4TTA - chains A and F of the 6 polymer chains in the assembly; structure by X-ray diffraction, 2.00 A resolution.

[Chain A (and F)]
Molecule: Purine nucleoside phosphorylase DeoD-type
Source organism: Escherichia coli
Notes: EC 2.4.2.1; chain F of this document is another copy of the same molecule, construct and numbering; everything in this record applies to it too
Reference sequence: U0SVH6 (U0SVH6_ECOLX); residues 1-237 here correspond to UniProt positions 2-238 (UniProt number = residue number + 1)
Sequence (237 residues; each row starts with the number of its first residue):
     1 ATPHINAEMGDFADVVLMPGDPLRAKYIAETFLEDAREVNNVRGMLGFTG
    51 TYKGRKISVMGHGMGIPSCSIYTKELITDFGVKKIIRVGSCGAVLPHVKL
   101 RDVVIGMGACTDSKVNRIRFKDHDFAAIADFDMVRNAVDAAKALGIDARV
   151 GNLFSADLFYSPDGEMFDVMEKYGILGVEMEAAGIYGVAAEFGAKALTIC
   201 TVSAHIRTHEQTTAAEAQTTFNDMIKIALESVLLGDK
Construct notes: conflict A204 (Asp205 in U0SVH6), A217 (Arg218 in U0SVH6)
Residues lining bound ligands: FMC ((1S)-1-(7-amino-1H-pyrazolo[4,3-d]pyrimidin-3-yl)-1,4-anhydro-D-ribitol): H4, R43, I71

[Chain A / chain F interface]
Contacting residue pairs - 79 pairs, chain A then chain F:
  M107(A) - M107(F)  hydrophobic
  M107(A) - I128(F)  hydrophobic
  M107(A) - A129(F)
  M107(A) - F131(F)  hydrophobic
  A109(A) - A126(F)
  C110(A) - F120(F)  hydrophobic
  C110(A) - D124(F)
  C110(A) - F125(F)  hydrophobic
  C110(A) - A126(F)  hydrogen bond (side chain-backbone)
  T111(A) - H123(F)
  T111(A) - D124(F)  hydrogen bond (backbone-backbone)
  D112(A) - H123(F)
  R117(A) - R117(F)
  R117(A) - D122(F)  hydrogen bond (side chain-backbone)
  R117(A) - H123(F)
  R117(A) - D124(F)  salt bridge
  R119(A) - V169(F)
  R119(A) - Y173(F)
  F120(A) - C110(F)  hydrophobic
  F120(A) - F154(F)  hydrophobic
  F120(A) - M166(F)  hydrophobic
  F120(A) - V169(F)  hydrophobic
  K121(A) - D163(F)  salt bridge
  K121(A) - E165(F)  salt bridge
  K121(A) - M166(F)
  D122(A) - R117(F)  hydrogen bond (backbone-side chain)
  H123(A) - T111(F)
  H123(A) - D112(F)
  H123(A) - R117(F)  hydrogen bond (backbone-side chain)
  H123(A) - M166(F)
  D124(A) - C110(F)
  D124(A) - T111(F)  hydrogen bond (backbone-backbone)
  D124(A) - R117(F)  salt bridge
  F125(A) - C110(F)  hydrophobic
  F125(A) - N152(F)
  A126(A) - A109(F)
  A126(A) - C110(F)  hydrogen bond (backbone-side chain)
  A126(A) - N152(F)  hydrogen bond (backbone-side chain)
  I128(A) - M107(F)  hydrophobic
  I128(A) - G151(F)
  I128(A) - N152(F)
  A129(A) - M107(F)
  F131(A) - M107(F)  hydrophobic
  F131(A) - F131(F)  hydrophobic
  F131(A) - V134(F)  hydrophobic
  F131(A) - R135(F)
  F131(A) - V138(F)  hydrophobic
  F131(A) - V150(F)  hydrophobic
  V134(A) - F131(F)  hydrophobic
  R135(A) - R135(F)
  R135(A) - V138(F)
  R135(A) - D139(F)  salt bridge
  V138(A) - F131(F)  hydrophobic
  V138(A) - R135(F)
  D139(A) - R135(F)  salt bridge
  V150(A) - F131(F)  hydrophobic
  G151(A) - I128(F)
  N152(A) - F125(F)
  N152(A) - A126(F)  hydrogen bond (side chain-backbone)
  N152(A) - I128(F)
  F154(A) - F120(F)  hydrophobic
  D163(A) - K121(F)  salt bridge
  E165(A) - K121(F)  salt bridge
  M166(A) - F120(F)  hydrophobic
  M166(A) - K121(F)
  M166(A) - H123(F)
  V169(A) - R119(F)
  V169(A) - F120(F)  hydrophobic
  V169(A) - K121(F)
  K172(A) - A190(F)
  Y173(A) - R119(F)
  Y173(A) - G187(F)
  Y173(A) - A190(F)  hydrophobic
  Y173(A) - E191(F)
  I175(A) - F120(F)  hydrophobic
  A190(A) - K172(F)
  A190(A) - Y173(F)  hydrophobic
  E191(A) - K172(F)
  E191(A) - Y173(F)
Also at the interface, not in a pair above, chain A (39 interface residues in all): G108, S113, N116, A127, G187
Also at the interface, not in a pair above, chain F (41 interface residues in all): G108, S113, N116, A127, D130, M170, I175

[Overview]
39 residues of chain A and 41 residues of chain F are in contact, with 9 hydrogen bonds and 8 salt bridges.
Polar pairs include R117(A)-D124(F), K121(A)-D163(F) and K121(A)-E165(F). Chain A binds compound FMC.
Both chains are Purine nucleoside phosphorylase DeoD-type (Escherichia coli). Entry 4TTA (Crystal structure of
double mutant E. Coli purine nucleoside phosphorylase with 2 FMC molecules) was determined by X-ray
diffraction (same publication as 4TS3, 4TS9, 4TTI and 4TTJ).
